1DZW - chain P; structure by X-ray diffraction, 2.17 A resolution.

Chain P:
Name: L-fuculose phosphate aldolase
Organism: Escherichia coli
Notes: EC 4.1.2.17
UniProt: A0A037YR34 (A0A037YR34_ECOLX); residue numbers follow UniProt; this construct covers 1-215
Amino-acid sequence (215 residues; row label = number of the first residue in the row):
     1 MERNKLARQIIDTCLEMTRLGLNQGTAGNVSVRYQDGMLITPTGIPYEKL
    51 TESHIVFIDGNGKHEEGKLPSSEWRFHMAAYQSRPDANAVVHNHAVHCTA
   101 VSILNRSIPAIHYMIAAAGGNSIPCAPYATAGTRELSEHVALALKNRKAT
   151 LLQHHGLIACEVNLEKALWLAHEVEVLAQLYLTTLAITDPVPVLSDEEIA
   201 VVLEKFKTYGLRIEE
Disordered / not traced: 207-215
Covalent attachments: beta-mercaptoethanol (BME) linked to Cys-14
Construct notes: engineered mutation Ala-131 (Phe in A0A037YR34)
Ion coordination: Zn2+: Glu-73, His-92, His-94, His-155

Overview:
Glu-73, His-92, His-94 and His-155 form the Zn2+ site.
Chain P is L-fuculose phosphate aldolase (Escherichia coli); the structure, L-Fuculose-1-Phosphate Aldolase
from Escherichia coli Mutant F131A, was determined by X-ray diffraction (same publication as 1DZU, 1DZV, 1DZX,
1DZY and 1DZZ).
